Entry 2RMU (X-ray diffraction, 3.00 A resolution); this record covers chains 2 and 4 of the 4 polymer chains in the assembly.

# Chain 2
Name: Human rhinovirus 14 coat protein (subunit VP2)
Organism: Human rhinovirus 14
UniProtKB: P03303 (POLG_HRV14); residues 1-262 here correspond to UniProt positions 69-330 (UniProt number = residue number + 68)
Chain sequence (262 residues; each row starts with the number of its first residue):
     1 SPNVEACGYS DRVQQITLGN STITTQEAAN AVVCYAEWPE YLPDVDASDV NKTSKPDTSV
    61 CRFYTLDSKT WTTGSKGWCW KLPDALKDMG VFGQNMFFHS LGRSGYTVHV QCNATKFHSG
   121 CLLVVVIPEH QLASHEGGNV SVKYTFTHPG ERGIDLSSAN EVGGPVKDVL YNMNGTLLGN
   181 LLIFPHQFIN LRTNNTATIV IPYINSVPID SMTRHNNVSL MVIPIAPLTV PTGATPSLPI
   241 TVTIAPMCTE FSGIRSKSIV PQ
Disordered / not traced: 1-7
Construct notes: conflict L170 (Ile239 in P03303)

# Chain 4
Name: Human rhinovirus 14 coat protein (subunit VP4)
Organism: Human rhinovirus 14
UniProtKB: P03303 (POLG_HRV14); residue numbers follow UniProt; this construct covers 1-68
Chain sequence (68 residues; each row starts with the number of its first residue):
     1 GAQVSTQKSG SHENQNILTN GSNQTFTVIN YYKDAASTSS AGQSLSMDPS KFTEPVKDLM
    61 LKGAPALN
Disordered / not traced: 1-28

# Chain 2 / chain 4 interface
Pairs across the interface (22):
  S10(2) with N68(4), hydrogen bond (side chain-backbone)
  D11(2) with D58(4); A66(4); N68(4), hydrogen bond (backbone-side chain)
  R12(2) with L67(4); N68(4), hydrogen bond (side chain-backbone)
  Q14(2) with D58(4)
  A29(2) with L67(4), hydrophobic
  N30(2) with V56(4); K57(4); D58(4); M60(4)
  A31(2) with P55(4); V56(4); K57(4), hydrogen bond (backbone-backbone)
  V32(2) with P55(4)
  V33(2) with P55(4), hydrogen bond (backbone-backbone); K57(4)
  Y35(2) with K51(4); F52(4), hydrophobic
  W38(2) with K57(4)
  T193(2) with L67(4)
Interface residues without a listed pair, chain 2 (15 interface residues in all): Y9, A28, A36

# In short
The interface between chain 2 and chain 4 involves 15 residues on one side and 10 on the other, with 5
hydrogen bonds. Among the polar pairs are S10(2)-N68(4), D11(2)-N68(4) and R12(2)-N68(4).
Chain 2 is Human rhinovirus 14 coat protein (subunit VP2) and chain 4 is Human rhinovirus 14 coat protein
(subunit VP4), both from Human rhinovirus 14; the structure, Three-dimensional structures of drug-resistant
mutants of human rhinovirus 14, was determined by X-ray diffraction together with 1RMU from the same study.
